Entry 9QWK (X-ray diffraction, 2.27 A resolution); this record covers chains D and E of the 4 polymer chains in the assembly.

== Chain D ==
Protein: TCR alpha
Organism: Homo sapiens
Amino-acid sequence (200 residues; row label = number of the first residue in the row; numbering starts at 0):
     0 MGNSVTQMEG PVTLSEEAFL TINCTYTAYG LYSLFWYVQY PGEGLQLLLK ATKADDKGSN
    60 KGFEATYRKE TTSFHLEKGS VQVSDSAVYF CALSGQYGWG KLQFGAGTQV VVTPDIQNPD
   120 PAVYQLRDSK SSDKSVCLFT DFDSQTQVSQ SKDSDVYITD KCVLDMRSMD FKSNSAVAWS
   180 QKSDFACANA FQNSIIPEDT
Unresolved in the structure: 0-1, 193-199
Disulfides: Cys23-Cys90, Cys136-Cys186

== Chain E ==
Protein: TCR beta
Organism: Homo sapiens
Amino-acid sequence (246 residues; row label = number of the first residue in the row; numbering starts at 0):
     0 MDTGVSQNPR HKITKRGQNV TFRCDPISEH SRLYWYRQTL GQGPEFLTYF QNEAQLEKSR
    60 LLSDRFSAER PKGSFSTLEI QRTEQGDSAM YLCASSPRMV RGAEAFFGQG TRLTVVEDLN
   120 KVFPPEVAVF EPSEAEISHT QKATLVCLAT GFYPDHVELS WWVNGKEVHS GVCTDPQPLK
   180 EQPALQDSRY ALSSRLRVSA TFWQDPRNHF RCQVQFYGLS ENDEWTQDRA KPVTQIVSAE
   240 AWGRAD
Unresolved in the structure: 0
Disulfides: Cys23-Cys92, Cys146-Cys211
What the authors report for this chain:
  - binding site for decane: Met98

== Interface between chain D and chain E ==
Residue-residue contacts (108):
  Leu30(D) with Arg100(E), hydrogen bond (backbone-side chain)
  Tyr31(D) with Arg100(E)
  Ser32(D) with Arg100(E), hydrogen bond; Gly101(E)
  Phe34(D) with Gly101(E); Ala102(E)
  Tyr36(D) with Glu103(E); Ala104(E), hydrogen bond (side chain-backbone); Phe106(E), hydrophobic
  Gln38(D) with Gln37(E)
  Gly43(D) with Gln108(E)
  Leu44(D) with Gln37(E); Phe106(E)
  Leu46(D) with Glu103(E)
  Lys49(D) with Gly101(E), hydrogen bond (side chain-backbone)
  Thr51(D) with Arg100(E), hydrogen bond (backbone-side chain); Gly101(E)
  Lys52(D) with Arg100(E)
  Phe89(D) with Gln37(E); Gln41(E); Gly42(E)
  Tyr96(D) with Arg100(E), hydrogen bond (backbone-side chain)
  Gly97(D) with Arg100(E); Gly101(E), hydrogen bond (backbone-backbone)
  Trp98(D) with Arg31(E), hydrogen bond (backbone-side chain); Met98(E); Val99(E); Arg100(E)
  Lys100(D) with Tyr33(E); Tyr35(E); Phe45(E); Glu56(E), salt bridge
  Leu101(D) with Tyr35(E), hydrogen bond (backbone-side chain); Ala104(E), hydrophobic
  Phe103(D) with Tyr35(E), hydrophobic; Pro43(E); Phe106(E), hydrophobic
  Gly104(D) with Gly42(E)
  Ala105(D) with Gly40(E); Gln41(E); Gly42(E), hydrogen bond (backbone-backbone)
  Asp119(D) with His138(E), salt bridge; Thr139(E)
  Tyr123(D) with Ser132(E); Ala134(E), hydrophobic; Glu135(E); His138(E); Thr139(E)
  Gln124(D) with Ser132(E)
  Leu125(D) with Phe129(E); Glu130(E); Ser132(E); Thr143(E); Val145(E), hydrophobic
  Arg126(D) with Phe129(E); Glu130(E), hydrogen bond (backbone-backbone)
  Asp127(D) with Ala127(E); Val128(E); Phe129(E)
  Ser128(D) with Val128(E), hydrogen bond (backbone-backbone); Glu130(E); Glu239(E); Ala240(E)
  Lys129(D) with Ala238(E); Glu239(E), hydrogen bond (side chain-backbone)
  Lys133(D) with Ala127(E); Phe129(E)
  Ser134(D) with Phe129(E)
  Val135(D) with Phe129(E), hydrophobic; Val145(E), hydrophobic; Leu147(E), hydrophobic
  Leu137(D) with Thr143(E)
  Thr139(D) with Arg196(E)
  Asp140(D) with Thr139(E); Arg196(E), salt bridge
  Tyr156(D) with Leu178(E), hydrophobic; Glu180(E), hydrogen bond (side chain-backbone)
  Thr158(D) with Asp174(E); Ser192(E); Arg194(E), hydrogen bond
  Asp159(D) with Arg194(E), hydrogen bond (backbone-side chain)
  Cys161(D) with Cys172(E), disulfide; Thr173(E); Arg194(E)
  Val162(D) with Cys172(E)
  Leu163(D) with Gly170(E); Cys172(E), hydrophobic; Arg196(E)
  Asp164(D) with Ser169(E), hydrogen bond (backbone-side chain); Gly170(E), hydrogen bond (backbone-backbone)
  Met165(D) with Lys141(E); Ser169(E); Gly170(E); Arg196(E); Val197(E); Ser198(E)
  Arg166(D) with His168(E); Ser169(E), hydrogen bond (backbone-side chain)
  Phe170(D) with Lys141(E); Arg196(E)
  Ser172(D) with Arg196(E), hydrogen bond
  Ser174(D) with Arg194(E), hydrogen bond
  Ala175(D) with Arg194(E)
  Val176(D) with Ser192(E); Arg194(E)
  Trp178(D) with Leu147(E), hydrophobic; Leu178(E), hydrophobic; Ala190(E), hydrophobic
Also at the interface, not in a pair above, chain D (53 interface residues in all): Glu42, Ser167, Met168
Also at the interface, not in a pair above, chain E (53 interface residues in all): Leu91, Thr149, Val171, Lys179
Inter-chain disulfides: Cys161(D)-Cys172(E)

== Summary ==
The chain D/chain E interface involves 53 residues from each chain, with 1 disulfide bond, 21 hydrogen bonds
and 3 salt bridges. Among the polar pairs are Lys100(D)-Glu56(E), Asp119(D)-His138(E) and Asp140(D)-Arg196(E).
From the paper: a binding site for decane at Met98(E).
Chain D is TCR alpha and chain E is TCR beta, both from Homo sapiens; the structure, Crystal structure of
S2c-a5b6 TCR in complex with CD1c, was determined by X-ray diffraction, deposited together with 9QWJ.
